PDB entry 1A97 | X-ray diffraction, 2.60 A resolution | chains A and B of the 4 polymer chains in the assembly

[Chain A (and B)]
Name: Xanthine-guanine phosphoribosyltransferase
From: Escherichia coli
Notes: EC 2.4.2.22; chain B of this document is another copy of the same molecule, construct and numbering; everything in this record applies to it too
UniProtKB: P0A9M5 (XGPT_ECOLI); residues 3-150 here = UniProt positions 3-150
Chain sequence (148 residues; each row starts with the number of its first residue):
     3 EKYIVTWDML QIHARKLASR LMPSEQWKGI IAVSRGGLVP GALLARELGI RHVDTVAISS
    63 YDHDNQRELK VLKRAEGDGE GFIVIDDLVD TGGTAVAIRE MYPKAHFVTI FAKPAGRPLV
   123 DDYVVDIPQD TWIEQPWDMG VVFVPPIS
Unresolved in the structure: 65-68 (chain B: fully traced)
Differences from the reference sequence: engineered mutation Ala-59 (Cys in P0A9M5)
Curated features (UniProtKB/Swiss-Prot):
  - binding site (5-phospho-alpha-D-ribose 1-diphosphate): Arg-37, Gly-38, Arg-69, Asp-88 to Thr-96
  - binding site (GMP): Arg-69, Asp-92 to Thr-96, Trp-134, Ile-135
  - binding site (Mg(2+)): Asp-89
  - binding site (guanine): Asp-92, Ile-135
  - binding site (xanthine): Asp-92, Ile-135
  - mutagenesis: His-65 to Glu-70 (No effect on affinity for xanthine and guanine substrates. However, the catalytic activity is highly reduced (200-fold when guanine is used as substrate) and the inhibition by GMP is also affected)
Residues lining bound ligands: boric acid (BO3): Val-35, Ser-36, Arg-37, Gly-38, Gly-39, Asp-88, Asp-89, Thr-96

[How chain A and chain B interact]
Contacting residue pairs (56; chain A residue first):
  Trp-9(A) / Trp-9(B)  hydrophobic
  Trp-9(A) / Gln-13(B)  hydrogen bond
  Trp-9(A) / Leu-45(B)  hydrophobic
  Asp-10(A) / Val-143(B)
  Gln-13(A) / Trp-9(B)  hydrogen bond
  Gln-13(A) / Pro-138(B)  hydrogen bond (side chain-backbone)
  Gln-13(A) / Trp-139(B)  hydrogen bond (side chain-backbone)
  Gln-13(A) / Met-141(B)  hydrogen bond (side chain-backbone)
  Arg-17(A) / Trp-139(B)
  Arg-17(A) / Met-141(B)  hydrogen bond (side chain-backbone)
  Arg-17(A) / Gly-142(B)
  Ser-36(A) / Arg-53(B)  hydrogen bond (side chain-backbone)
  Ser-36(A) / Val-55(B)
  Arg-37(A) / Ala-47(B)  hydrogen bond (side chain-backbone)
  Arg-37(A) / Ile-52(B)
  Leu-40(A) / Ala-44(B)  hydrophobic
  Leu-40(A) / Val-55(B)  hydrophobic
  Val-41(A) / Ala-44(B)  hydrophobic
  Ala-44(A) / Leu-40(B)  hydrophobic
  Leu-45(A) / Trp-9(B)  hydrophobic
  Leu-45(A) / Trp-139(B)  hydrophobic
  Ala-47(A) / Arg-37(B)  hydrogen bond (backbone-side chain)
  Arg-48(A) / Arg-37(B)
  Arg-48(A) / Trp-139(B)
  Arg-48(A) / Asp-140(B)  salt bridge
  Gly-51(A) / Arg-37(B)
  Ile-52(A) / Arg-37(B)
  Arg-53(A) / Ser-36(B)
  Arg-53(A) / Arg-37(B)
  Arg-53(A) / Ala-59(B)
  Arg-53(A) / Leu-74(B)
  His-54(A) / Leu-74(B)
  His-54(A) / Lys-75(B)
  Val-55(A) / Ser-36(B)
  Val-55(A) / Leu-40(B)  hydrophobic
  Val-55(A) / Thr-57(B)  hydrogen bond (backbone-side chain)
  Asp-56(A) / Asp-56(B)
  Asp-56(A) / Thr-57(B)
  Asp-56(A) / Lys-75(B)  salt bridge
  Thr-57(A) / Val-55(B)  hydrogen bond (side chain-backbone)
  Thr-57(A) / Asp-56(B)
  Thr-57(A) / Thr-57(B)
  Ala-59(A) / Arg-53(B)
  Leu-74(A) / Arg-53(B)
  Leu-74(A) / His-54(B)
  Lys-75(A) / Asp-56(B)  salt bridge
  Pro-138(A) / Gln-13(B)  hydrogen bond (backbone-side chain)
  Trp-139(A) / Gln-13(B)
  Trp-139(A) / Arg-17(B)
  Trp-139(A) / Leu-45(B)  hydrophobic
  Trp-139(A) / Arg-48(B)  hydrogen bond (backbone-side chain)
  Asp-140(A) / Arg-48(B)  salt bridge
  Met-141(A) / Gln-13(B)  hydrogen bond (backbone-side chain)
  Met-141(A) / Arg-17(B)  hydrogen bond (backbone-side chain)
  Gly-142(A) / Arg-17(B)
  Val-143(A) / Asp-10(B)
Interface residues without a listed pair, chain A (29 interface residues in all): Glu-49
Interface residues without a listed pair, chain B (29 interface residues in all): Val-41, Glu-49, Ser-61

[Overview]
Chain A and chain B each contribute 29 residues to their interface, with 15 hydrogen bonds and 4 salt bridges.
Polar pairs include Arg-48(A)/Asp-140(B), Asp-56(A)/Lys-75(B) and Trp-9(A)/Gln-13(B). Ligands of chain A:
boric acid.
Chain A and chain B are both Xanthine-guanine phosphoribosyltransferase (Escherichia coli); the structure,
Xprtase from E. coli complexed with gmp, was determined by X-ray diffraction (same publication as 1A95, 1A96
and 1A98).
